6HEP - chains A and B of the 3 polymer chains in the assembly; structure by X-ray diffraction, 1.86 A resolution.

== Chain A (and B) ==
Protein: 14-3-3 protein beta/alpha
Source organism: Homo sapiens
Notes: chain B of this document is another copy of the same molecule, construct and numbering; everything in this record applies to it too
Reference sequence: P31946 (1433B_HUMAN); numbering as in UniProt (aligned over 1-232)
Sequence (235 residues; numbered -2 to 232; the number before each row is that of its first residue; numbers below 1 keep their minus sign (Met-2 is residue -2)):
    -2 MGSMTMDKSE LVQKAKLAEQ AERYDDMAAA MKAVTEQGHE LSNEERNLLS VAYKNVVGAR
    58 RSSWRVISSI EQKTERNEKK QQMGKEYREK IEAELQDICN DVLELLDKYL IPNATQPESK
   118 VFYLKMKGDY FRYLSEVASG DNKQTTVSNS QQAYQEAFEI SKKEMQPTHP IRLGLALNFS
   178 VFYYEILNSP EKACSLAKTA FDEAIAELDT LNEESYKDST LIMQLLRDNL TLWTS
Disordered / not traced: -2 to 2 (chain B: fully traced)
Construct notes: initiating methionine (-2); expression tag (-1 to 0)
Residues lining bound ligands: ETE (2-{2-[2-2-(methoxy-ethoxy)-ethoxy]-ethoxy}-ethanol): Met80, Glu83, Tyr84, Lys87
UniProt features mapped onto this chain:
  - site (Interaction with phosphoserine on interacting protein): Arg58, Arg129
  - modified residue: Met1 (N-acetylmethionine), Thr2 (N-acetylthreonine), Lys5 (N6-acetyllysine), Lys51 (N6-acetyllysine), Ser60 (Phosphoserine), Lys70 (N6-acetyllysine), Tyr84 (3'-nitrotyrosine), Tyr106 (3'-nitrotyrosine), Lys117 (N6-acetyllysine), Ser186 (Phosphoserine), Ser232 (Phosphoserine)
  - cross-link: Lys51 (Glycyl lysine isopeptide (Lys-Gly) (interchain with G-Cter in SUMO2))
  - natural variant: Val99 (V99I: Found in a renal cell carcinoma sample)

== How chain A and chain B interact ==
Residue-residue contacts (42; chain A residue first):
  Met3(A) - Met80(B)  hydrophobic
  Asp4(A) - Lys76(B)  salt bridge
  Ser6(A) - Lys76(B)
  Glu7(A) - Lys76(B)
  Glu7(A) - Met80(B)
  Gln10(A) - Lys77(B)
  Lys11(A) - Tyr84(B)
  Leu14(A) - Ile64(B)
  Leu14(A) - Ile67(B)  hydrophobic
  Leu14(A) - Gly81(B)
  Ala15(A) - Tyr84(B)
  Gln17(A) - Val63(B)
  Gln17(A) - Ile67(B)
  Ala18(A) - Ser60(B)  hydrogen bond (backbone-side chain)
  Ala18(A) - Val63(B)
  Ala18(A) - Ile64(B)  hydrophobic
  Arg20(A) - Ser60(B)
  Arg20(A) - Tyr84(B)  hydrogen bond
  Arg20(A) - Lys87(B)
  Arg20(A) - Ile88(B)
  Arg20(A) - Glu91(B)  salt bridge
  Asp23(A) - Tyr84(B)  hydrogen bond
  Asp23(A) - Lys87(B)
  Ser60(A) - Ala18(B)  hydrogen bond (side chain-backbone)
  Ser60(A) - Arg20(B)
  Val63(A) - Gln17(B)
  Ile64(A) - Leu14(B)
  Ile64(A) - Ala18(B)  hydrophobic
  Ile67(A) - Leu14(B)  hydrophobic
  Ile67(A) - Gln17(B)
  Lys77(A) - Gln10(B)
  Met80(A) - Glu7(B)
  Met80(A) - Gln10(B)
  Met80(A) - Lys11(B)
  Met80(A) - Leu14(B)  hydrophobic
  Glu83(A) - Met-2(B)
  Tyr84(A) - Lys11(B)
  Tyr84(A) - Leu14(B)  hydrophobic
  Tyr84(A) - Ala15(B)
  Tyr84(A) - Arg20(B)
  Tyr84(A) - Asp23(B)  hydrogen bond
  Glu91(A) - Arg20(B)  salt bridge
Also at the interface, not in a pair above, chain A (24 interface residues in all): Arg57, Gly81, Ile88
Also at the interface, not in a pair above, chain B (23 interface residues in all): Arg57

== In short ==
Chain A and chain B form an interface of 24 and 23 residues respectively; the contacts include 5 hydrogen
bonds and 3 salt bridges. Polar contacts include Asp4(A)-Lys76(B), Arg20(A)-Glu91(B) and Ala18(A)-Ser60(B).
Bound to chain A: compound ETE.
Both chains are 14-3-3 protein beta/alpha (Homo sapiens). Entry 6HEP (Crystal structure of human 14-3-3 beta
in complex with CFTR R-domain peptide pS753-pS768) was determined by X-ray diffraction.
